PDB entry 5ND2 | electron microscopy, 5.80 A resolution (low resolution: residue-level contacts below are approximate; hydrogen-bond / salt-bridge calls are withheld) | chains A and B of the 3 polymer chains in the assembly

== Chain A ==
Molecule: Tubulin alpha chain
Source organism: Bos taurus
UniProt: F2Z4C1 (F2Z4C1_BOVIN); residues 1-451 here = UniProt positions 1-451
Sequence (451 residues; numbered 1 to 451; the number before each row is that of its first residue):
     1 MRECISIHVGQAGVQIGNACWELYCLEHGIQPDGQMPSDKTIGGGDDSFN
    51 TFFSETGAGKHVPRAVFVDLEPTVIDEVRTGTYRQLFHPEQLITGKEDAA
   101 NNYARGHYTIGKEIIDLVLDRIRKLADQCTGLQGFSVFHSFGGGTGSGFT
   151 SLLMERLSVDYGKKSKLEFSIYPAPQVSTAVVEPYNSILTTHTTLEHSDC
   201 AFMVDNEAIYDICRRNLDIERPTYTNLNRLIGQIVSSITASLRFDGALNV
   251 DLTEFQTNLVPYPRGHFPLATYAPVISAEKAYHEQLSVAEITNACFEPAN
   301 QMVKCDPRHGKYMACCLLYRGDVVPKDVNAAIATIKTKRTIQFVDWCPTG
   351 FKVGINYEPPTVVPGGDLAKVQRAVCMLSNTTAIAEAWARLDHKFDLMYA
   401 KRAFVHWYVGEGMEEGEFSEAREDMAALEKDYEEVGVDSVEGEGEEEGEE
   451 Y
Unresolved in the structure: 1, 35-60, 440-451
Construct notes: conflict Ser136 (Leu in F2Z4C1), Gly265 (Ile in F2Z4C1), Glu358 (Gln in F2Z4C1)
Bound ions: Mg2+: Gln11 (together with GTP)
Ligand contacts: GTP (guanosine-5'-triphosphate): Gly10, Gln11, Ala12, Gln15, Ile16, Ala99, Ala100, Asn101, Ser140, Gly142, Gly143, Gly144, Thr145, Gly146, Ile171, Thr179, Glu183, Asn206, Ile209, Tyr224, Leu227, Asn228

== Chain B ==
Molecule: Tubulin beta-2B chain
Source organism: Bos taurus
UniProt: Q6B856 (TBB2B_BOVIN); the author numbering skips numbers that UniProt does not, so the offset changes along the chain: 1-44 = UniProt 1-44; 47-360 = UniProt 45-358; 369-455 = UniProt 359-445
Sequence (445 residues; each row starts with the number of its first residue; note: 10 numbers in that range are skipped by the numbering (no residue carries them; nothing is unmodelled there)):
     1 MREIVHIQAGQCGNQIGAKFWEVISDEHGIDPTGSYHGDSDLQL
    47 ERINVYYNEAAGNKYVPRAILVDLEPGTMDSVRSGPFGQIFRPDNFVFGQ
    97 SGAGNNWAKGHYTEGAELVDSVLDVVRKESESCDCLQGFQLTHSLGGGTG
   147 SGMGTLLISKIREEYPDRIMNTFSVVPSPKVSDTVVEPYNATLSVHQLVE
   197 NTDETYCIDNEALYDICFRTLKLTTPTYGDLNHLVSATMSGVTTCLRFPG
   247 QLNADLRKLAVNMVPFPRLHFFMPGFAPLTSRGSQQYRALTVPELTQQMF
   297 DAKNMMAACDPRHGRYLTVAAVFRGRMSMKEVDEQMLNVQNKNSSYFVEW
   347 IPNNVKTAVCDIPP
   369 RGLKMSATFIGNSTAIQELFKRISEQFTAMFRRKAFLHWYTGEGMDEMEF
   419 TEAESNMNDLVSEYQQYQDATADEQGEFEEEEGEDEA
Unresolved in the structure: 1, 438-455
Construct notes: conflict Ala57 (Thr55 in Q6B856), Val172 (Met170 in Q6B856), Ala298 (Ser296 in Q6B856), Val318 (Ile316 in Q6B856)
Swiss-Prot annotation at these positions:
  - motif: Met1 to Ile4 (MREI motif)
  - binding site (GTP): Gln11, Glu71, Ser140, Gly144, Thr145, Gly146, Asn206, Asn228
  - binding site (Mg(2+)): Glu71
  - modified residue: Ser40 (Phosphoserine), Lys60 (N6-acetyllysine), Ser174 (Phosphoserine), Thr287 (Phosphothreonine), Thr292 (Phosphothreonine), Arg320 (Omega-N-methylarginine), Glu448 (5-glutamyl polyglutamate)
  - cross-link (Glycyl lysine isopeptide (Lys-Gly)): Lys60 (interchain with G-Cter in ubiquitin), Lys326 (interchain with G-Cter in ubiquitin)
Ligand contacts:
  - GDP (guanosine-5'-diphosphate): Gly10, Gln11, Cys12, Gln15, Ile16, Asn101, Ser140, Gly142, Gly143, Gly144, Thr145, Gly146, Val171, Asp179, Thr180, Glu183, Asn206, Leu209, Tyr224, Leu227, Asn228
  - taxol (TA1): Glu22, Val23, Asp26, Glu27, Leu217, Asp226, His229, Leu230, Ala233, Ser236, Gly237, Phe272, Pro274, Leu275, Thr276, Ser277, Arg278, Gln282, Arg320, Pro360, Arg369, Gly370, Leu371

== How chain A and chain B interact ==
Contacting residue pairs - 76 pairs, chain A then chain B:
  Gln11(A) - Gln247(B)
  Gln11(A) - Leu248(B)
  Gln11(A) - Asn249(B)
  Gln15(A) - Gln247(B)
  Glu71(A) - Arg2(B)
  Glu71(A) - Arg48(B)
  Pro72(A) - Arg48(B)
  Thr73(A) - Arg48(B)
  Val74(A) - Asn249(B)
  Glu77(A) - Pro245(B)
  Lys96(A) - Arg2(B)
  Lys96(A) - Cys131(B)
  Glu97(A) - Arg2(B)
  Glu97(A) - Cys131(B)
  Asp98(A) - Arg2(B)
  Asp98(A) - Arg253(B)
  Ala100(A) - Arg253(B)
  Asn101(A) - Lys254(B)
  Asn101(A) - Val257(B)
  Asn101(A) - Asn258(B)
  Asn101(A) - Lys352(B)
  Asn102(A) - Val257(B)
  Arg105(A) - Arg253(B)
  Gln176(A) - Leu333(B)
  Gln176(A) - Asn349(B)
  Val177(A) - Asp329(B)
  Val177(A) - Leu333(B)
  Ser178(A) - Asn349(B)
  Ser178(A) - Thr353(B)
  Thr179(A) - Leu248(B)
  Thr179(A) - Val351(B)
  Thr179(A) - Lys352(B)
  Thr179(A) - Thr353(B)
  Ala180(A) - Asn258(B)
  Ala180(A) - Lys352(B)
  Val181(A) - Asn258(B)
  Val181(A) - Asn349(B)
  Val181(A) - Asn350(B)
  Val181(A) - Lys352(B)
  Val182(A) - Val257(B)
  Val182(A) - Asn258(B)
  Tyr210(A) - Met325(B)
  Tyr210(A) - Lys326(B)
  Tyr210(A) - Asp329(B)
  Glu220(A) - Ser324(B)
  Glu220(A) - Lys326(B)
  Glu220(A) - Glu327(B)
  Glu220(A) - Glu330(B)
  Arg221(A) - Ser324(B)
  Pro222(A) - Ser324(B)
  Pro222(A) - Met325(B)
  Pro222(A) - Lys326(B)
  Thr223(A) - Met323(B)
  Thr223(A) - Ser324(B)
  Thr223(A) - Met325(B)
  Tyr224(A) - Gln247(B)
  Tyr224(A) - Leu248(B)
  Tyr224(A) - Met325(B)
  Lys394(A) - Pro348(B)
  Met398(A) - Trp346(B)
  Lys401(A) - Phe262(B)
  Lys401(A) - Trp346(B)
  Ala403(A) - Pro261(B)
  Ala403(A) - Trp346(B)
  Phe404(A) - Val257(B)
  Phe404(A) - Asn258(B)
  Phe404(A) - Met259(B)
  Phe404(A) - Val260(B)
  Phe404(A) - Pro261(B)
  His406(A) - Val260(B)
  His406(A) - Pro261(B)
  His406(A) - Phe262(B)
  His406(A) - Pro263(B)
  Trp407(A) - Ala256(B)
  Trp407(A) - Val257(B)
  Trp407(A) - Val260(B)
Interface residues without a listed pair, chain A (38 interface residues in all): Thr80, Ala99, Arg214, Leu397
Interface residues without a listed pair, chain B (37 interface residues in all): Glu47, Asp163, Asp251, Thr314, Ile347

== In short ==
38 residues of chain A and 37 residues of chain B are in contact. Ligands of chain A: GTP. Ligands of chain B:
GDP and taxol. Curated annotation (UniProt) lists 8 GTP-binding residues and Mg2+-binding residue Glu71(B) on
chain B.
Here chain A is Tubulin alpha chain and chain B is Tubulin beta-2B chain, both from Bos taurus. Entry 5ND2
(Microtubule-bound MKLP2 motor domain in the presence of ADP) was determined by electron microscopy, deposited
together with 5ND3, 5ND4 and 5ND7.
